2ESD - chains B and C of the 4 polymer chains in the assembly; structure by X-ray diffraction, 2.55 A resolution.

Chain B (and C):
Protein: NADP-dependent glyceraldehyde-3-phosphate dehydrogenase
Source organism: Streptococcus mutans
Notes: EC 1.2.1.9; chain C of this document is another copy of the same molecule, construct and numbering; everything in this record applies to it too
UniProtKB: Q59931 (GAPN_STRMU); residue numbers follow UniProt; this construct covers 1-475
Sequence (475 residues; numbered 1 to 475; the number before each row is that of its first residue):
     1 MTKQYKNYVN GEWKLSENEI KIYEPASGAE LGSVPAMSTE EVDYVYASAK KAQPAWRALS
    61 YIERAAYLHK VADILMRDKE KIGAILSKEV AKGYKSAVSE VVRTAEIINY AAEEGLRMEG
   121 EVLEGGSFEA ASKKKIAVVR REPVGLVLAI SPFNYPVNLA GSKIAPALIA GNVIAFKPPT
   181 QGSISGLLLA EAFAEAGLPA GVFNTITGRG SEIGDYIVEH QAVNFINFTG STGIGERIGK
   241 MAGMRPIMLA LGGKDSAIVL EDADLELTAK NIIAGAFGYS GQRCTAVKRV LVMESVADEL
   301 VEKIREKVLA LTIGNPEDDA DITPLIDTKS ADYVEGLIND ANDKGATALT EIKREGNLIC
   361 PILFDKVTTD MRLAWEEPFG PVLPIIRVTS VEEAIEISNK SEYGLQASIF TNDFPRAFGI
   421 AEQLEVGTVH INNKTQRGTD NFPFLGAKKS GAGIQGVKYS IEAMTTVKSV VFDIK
Not modelled in the structure: 1
Construct notes: engineered mutation Ala250 (Glu in Q59931)
Swiss-Prot annotation at these positions:
  - active site: Cys284
  - binding site (substrate): Arg103, Asn154, Tyr155, Arg283 to Thr285, Arg437
  - binding site (NADP(+)): Ser151, Lys177, Thr180, Asp215, Glu377
Covalent attachments: glyceraldehyde-3-phosphate (G3H) linked to Cys284
Residues lining bound ligands:
  - glyceraldehyde-3-phosphate (G3H): Arg103, Asn154, Tyr155, Leu159, Arg283, Thr285, Gln436, Arg437, Gly438, Phe444
  - NADP (NAP; NADP nicotinamide-adenine-dinucleotide phosphate): Ile150, Ser151, Pro152, Phe153, Asn154, Lys177, Pro178, Pro179, Thr180, Gln181, Gly208, Arg209, Gly210, Ser211, Gly214, Asp215, Val218, Phe228, Thr229, Gly230, Ser231, Thr232, Ile234, Arg237, Ile238, Met241, Leu251, Gly252, Lys329, Tyr333, Glu377, Pro378, Phe379, Tyr403

How chain B and chain C interact:
Contacting residue pairs (49; chain B residue first):
  Ala58(B) with Lys133(C)
  Ser60(B) with Gly126(C); Ala130(C); Lys133(C)
  Tyr61(B) with Glu124(C); Gly126(C), hydrogen bond (backbone-backbone)
  Ile62(B) with Gly126(C), hydrogen bond (backbone-backbone); Ser127(C); Ala130(C)
  Glu63(B) with Ala130(C)
  Leu116(B) with Ser127(C), hydrogen bond (backbone-side chain)
  Glu119(B) with Glu121(C); Val122(C); Leu123(C)
  Gly120(B) with Glu121(C); Val122(C), hydrogen bond (backbone-backbone)
  Glu121(B) with Glu119(C); Gly120(C); Val122(C)
  Val122(B) with Glu119(C); Gly120(C), hydrogen bond (backbone-backbone); Glu121(C); Val122(C), hydrophobic; Val138(C), hydrophobic; Arg140(C)
  Leu123(B) with Glu119(C)
  Glu124(B) with Tyr61(C); Arg140(C), salt bridge
  Gly126(B) with Ser60(C); Tyr61(C), hydrogen bond (backbone-backbone); Ile62(C), hydrogen bond (backbone-backbone)
  Ser127(B) with Leu116(C), hydrogen bond (side chain-backbone)
  Phe128(B) with Ile62(C)
  Ala130(B) with Ser60(C); Ile62(C); Glu63(C)
  Lys133(B) with Ala58(C), hydrogen bond (side chain-backbone); Leu59(C); Ser60(C)
  Val138(B) with Val122(C), hydrophobic
  Arg140(B) with Val122(C); Glu124(C), salt bridge; Ile136(C); Ile474(C)
  Asn412(B) with Asn412(C)
  Phe414(B) with Phe414(C), hydrophobic; Pro415(C), hydrophobic
  Pro415(B) with Phe414(C), hydrophobic
  Ile474(B) with Arg140(C)
Other interface residues (no listed pair), chain B (28 interface residues in all): Leu59, Met118, Glu129, Ile136, Val139
Other interface residues (no listed pair), chain C (28 interface residues in all): Arg117, Phe128, Glu129, Val139

In short:
The chain B/chain C interface involves 28 residues from each chain, with 9 hydrogen bonds and 2 salt bridges.
Polar contacts include Glu124(B)-Arg140(C), Leu116(B)-Ser127(C) and Lys133(B)-Ala58(C). Bound to chain B:
NADP. Glyceraldehyde-3-phosphate is covalently linked to Cys284(B).
Both chains are NADP-dependent glyceraldehyde-3-phosphate dehydrogenase (Streptococcus mutans). Entry 2ESD
(Crystal Structure of thioacylenzyme intermediate of an Nadp Dependent Aldehyde Dehydrogenase) was determined
by X-ray diffraction together with 2QE0 from the same study.
